2G5O - chains A and B of the 4 polymer chains in the assembly; structure by X-ray diffraction, 2.30 A resolution.

# Chain A (and B)
Name: Estrogen receptor
From: Homo sapiens
Notes: fragment: Ligand Binding Domain; chain B of this document is another copy of the same molecule, construct and numbering; everything in this record applies to it too
Reference sequence: P03372 (ESR1_HUMAN); residues 298-554 here = UniProt positions 298-554
Chain sequence (257 residues; each row starts with the number of its first residue):
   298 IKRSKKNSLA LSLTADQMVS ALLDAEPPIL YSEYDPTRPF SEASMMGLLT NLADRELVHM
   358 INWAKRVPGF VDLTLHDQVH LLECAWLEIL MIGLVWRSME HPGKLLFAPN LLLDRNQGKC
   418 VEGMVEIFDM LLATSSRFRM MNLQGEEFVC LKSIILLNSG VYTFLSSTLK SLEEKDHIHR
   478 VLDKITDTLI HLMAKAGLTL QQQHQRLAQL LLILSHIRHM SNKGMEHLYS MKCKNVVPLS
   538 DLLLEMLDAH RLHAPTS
Not modelled in the structure: 298-303, 462-468, 549-554 (chain B: 298-303, 463-470, 551-554)
Modified residues: C381 (s,s-(2-hydroxyethyl)thiocysteine; CME); C417 (s,s-(2-hydroxyethyl)thiocysteine; CME); C530 (s,s-(2-hydroxyethyl)thiocysteine; CME)
Construct notes: modified residue (381, 417, 530); engineered mutation S537 (Tyr in P03372)
Small-molecule neighbours: DRQ ((9alpha,13beta,17beta)-2-[(1Z)-but-1-en-1-yl]estra-1,3,5(10)-triene-3,17-diol): M343, L345, L346, T347, L349, A350, E353, L384, L387, M388, L391, R394, F404, L408, M421, I424, L428, G521, H524, L525

# How chain A and chain B interact
Residue-residue contacts (58):
  C381(A) - H516(B)
  C381(A) - K520(B)
  A430(A) - Y459(B)
  A430(A) - L462(B)  hydrophobic
  R434(A) - Y459(B)
  R434(A) - E471(B)  salt bridge
  R434(A) - H476(B)  hydrogen bond
  M437(A) - E471(B)
  N455(A) - L509(B)
  N455(A) - S512(B)
  N455(A) - H513(B)  hydrogen bond (backbone-side chain)
  S456(A) - H513(B)
  V458(A) - H513(B)
  Y459(A) - M427(B)
  Y459(A) - A430(B)
  Y459(A) - H513(B)
  Y459(A) - H516(B)
  H476(A) - R434(B)
  D480(A) - Q502(B)
  D480(A) - Q506(B)
  T483(A) - H501(B)
  T483(A) - A505(B)
  D484(A) - H501(B)  salt bridge
  D484(A) - Q502(B)
  I487(A) - H501(B)
  L497(A) - L497(B)  hydrophobic
  Q498(A) - D484(B)  hydrogen bond
  H501(A) - T483(B)
  H501(A) - D484(B)  salt bridge
  H501(A) - I487(B)
  H501(A) - L504(B)
  Q502(A) - D480(B)
  Q502(A) - T483(B)
  Q502(A) - D484(B)
  L504(A) - H501(B)
  A505(A) - T483(B)
  A505(A) - L508(B)  hydrophobic
  Q506(A) - D480(B)  hydrogen bond
  L508(A) - A505(B)  hydrophobic
  L508(A) - L509(B)  hydrophobic
  L509(A) - I451(B)  hydrophobic
  L509(A) - N455(B)  hydrogen bond (backbone-side chain)
  L509(A) - Y459(B)
  L509(A) - L511(B)  hydrophobic
  I510(A) - Y459(B)
  S512(A) - R515(B)  hydrogen bond
  H513(A) - Y459(B)
  R515(A) - S512(B)  hydrogen bond
  R515(A) - H513(B)
  R515(A) - H516(B)  hydrogen bond
  H516(A) - C381(B)
  H516(A) - R515(B)
  H516(A) - N519(B)  hydrogen bond
  N519(A) - H516(B)  hydrogen bond
  N519(A) - N519(B)  hydrogen bond
  K520(A) - R548(B)  hydrogen bond (side chain-backbone)
  E523(A) - E523(B)
  H547(A) - K520(B)  hydrogen bond (backbone-side chain)
Other interface residues (no listed pair), chain A (38 interface residues in all): D426, M427, I451, T460, E470, L479, L511
Other interface residues (no listed pair), chain B (36 interface residues in all): T431, M437, T460, L479, M517

# Overview
38 residues of chain A and 36 residues of chain B are in contact, with 13 hydrogen bonds and 3 salt bridges.
Polar contacts include R434(A)-E471(B), D484(A)-H501(B) and R434(A)-H476(B). Bound to chain A: compound DRQ.
Both chains are Estrogen receptor (Homo sapiens). Entry 2G5O (Human estrogen receptor alpha ligand-binding
domain in complex with 2-(but-1-enyl)-17beta-estradiol and a glucocorticoid receptor interacting protein ...)
was determined by X-ray diffraction.
